8DPL - chains L and M of the 15 polymer chains in the assembly; structure by electron microscopy, 2.53 A resolution.

Chain L:
Molecule: 2.1.1D5 light chain variable domain
Organism: Homo sapiens
Amino-acid sequence (112 residues; row label = number of the first residue in the row):
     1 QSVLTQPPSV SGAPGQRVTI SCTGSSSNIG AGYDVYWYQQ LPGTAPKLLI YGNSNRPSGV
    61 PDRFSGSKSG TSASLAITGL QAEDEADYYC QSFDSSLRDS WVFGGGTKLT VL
Not modelled in the structure: 1
Disulfides: C22-C90

Chain M:
Molecule: Glycoprotein GP1
Organism: Ebola virus - Mayinga, Zaire, 1976
Reference sequence: Q05320 (VGP_EBOZM); numbering as in UniProt (aligned over 33-312)
Amino-acid sequence (280 residues; each row starts with the number of its first residue):
    33 IPLGVIHNST LQVSDVDKLV CRDKLSSTNQ LRSVGLNLEG NGVATDVPSA TKRWGFRSGV
    93 PPKVVNYEAG EWAENCYNLE IKKPDGSECL PAAPDGIRGF PRCRYVHKVS GTGPCAGDFA
   153 FHKEGAFFLY DRLASTVIYR GTTFAEGVVA FLILPQAKKD FFSSHPLREP VNATEDPSSG
   213 YYSTTIRYQA TGFGTNETEY LFEVDNLTYV QLESRFTPQF LLQLNETIYT SGKRSNTTGK
   273 LIWKVNPEID TTIGEWAFWE TKKNLTRKIR SEELSFTVVS
Not modelled in the structure: 48-50, 189-212, 234-312
UniProt features mapped onto this chain:
  - site (Involved in receptor recognition and/or post-binding events): L57, L63, R64, F88, K95, I170
  - glycosylation (N-linked (GlcNAc...) asparagine): N40, N204, N228, N238, N257, N268, N296
  - natural variant: S65 (S65P: In strain: Isolate mouse-adapted), S246 (S246P: In strain: Isolate mouse-adapted)
  - mutagenesis: N40 (N40D: Induces GP1 secretion. Complete loss of virus capability to enter into host cell), C53 (C53G: Induces GP1 secretion. Complete loss of virus capability to enter into host cell), D55 (D55A: 80% loss of virus capability to enter into host cell; D55E/K: No effect on viral entry), L57 (L57A: Complete loss of virus capability to enter into host cell; L57F/I/K: 90% loss of virus capability to enter into host cell), L63 (L63A: 90% loss of virus capability to enter into host cell; L63F: Almost complete loss of virus capability to enter into host cell; L63K: Complete loss of virus capability to enter into host cell), R64 (R64A/E: Complete loss of virus capability to enter into host cell; R64K: No loss of virus capability to enter into host cell), F88 (F88A/E: Complete loss of virus capability to enter into host cell; F88A: About 50% loss of ability to counteract host BST2; F88I: No loss of virus capability to enter into host cell), K95 (K95A/E: 80% loss of virus capability to enter into host cell; K95R: 20% loss of virus capability to enter into host cell), C108 (C108G: Almost complete loss of expression of GP1 and GP2. Almost complete loss of virus capability to enter into host cell), L111 (L111A: About 60% loss of ability to counteract host BST2), C121 (C121G: Reduced levels of expression of GP1 and GP2. 50% loss of virus capability to enter into host cell), L122 (L122A: About 60% loss of ability to counteract host BST2), 7 further mutagenesis entries in UniProt
Disulfides: C108-C135, C121-C147
Covalent attachments: N-acetylglucosamine (NAG) linked to N228

How chain L and chain M interact:
Pairs across the interface - 15 pairs, chain L then chain M:
  S27(L) with E229(M)
  A31(L) with P146(M)
  Y33(L) with P116(M), hydrophobic; P146(M); G224(M)
  D34(L) with K115(M), salt bridge
  Y36(L) with D117(M), hydrogen bond
  F93(L) with P116(M), hydrophobic; D117(M)
  S95(L) with E229(M), hydrogen bond
  S96(L) with E229(M), hydrogen bond (backbone-side chain)
  D99(L) with T144(M), hydrogen bond; G145(M); T223(M); G224(M), hydrogen bond (side chain-backbone)
Also at the interface, not in a pair above, chain L (12 interface residues in all): G32, R98, W101
Also at the interface, not in a pair above, chain M (10 interface residues in all): T227

In short:
Chain L and chain M form an interface of 12 and 10 residues respectively, with 5 hydrogen bonds and 1 salt
bridge. Among the polar pairs are D34(L)-K115(M), Y36(L)-D117(M) and S95(L)-E229(M). N-acetylglucosamine is
covalently linked to N228(M). From UniProt: 19 mutagenesis sites on chain M.
Chain L is 2.1.1D5 light chain variable domain (Homo sapiens) and chain M is Glycoprotein GP1 (Ebola virus -
Mayinga, Zaire, 1976); the structure, Structure of EBOV GP lacking the mucin-like domain with 2.1.1D5 scFv and
6D6 scFv bound, was determined by electron microscopy together with 8DPM from the same study.
